8ZI4 - chains C and A of the 3 polymer chains in the assembly; structure by electron microscopy, 2.95 A resolution.

Chain C:
Protein: Serine protease 1
From: Homo sapiens
Notes: EC 3.4.21.4
Reference sequence: P07477 (TRY1_HUMAN); numbering as in UniProt (aligned over 16-247)
Chain sequence (232 residues; each row starts with the number of its first residue):
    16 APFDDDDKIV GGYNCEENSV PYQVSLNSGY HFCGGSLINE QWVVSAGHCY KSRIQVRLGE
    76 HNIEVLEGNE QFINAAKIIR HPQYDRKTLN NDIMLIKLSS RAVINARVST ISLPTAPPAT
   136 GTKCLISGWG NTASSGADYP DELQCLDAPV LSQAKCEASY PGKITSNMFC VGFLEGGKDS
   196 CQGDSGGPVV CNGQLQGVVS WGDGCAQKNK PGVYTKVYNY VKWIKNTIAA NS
Disulfide bonds: C48-C64, C139-C206, C171-C185
Swiss-Prot annotation at these positions:
  - active site (Charge relay system): H63, D107, S200
  - binding site (Ca(2+)): E75, N77, V80, E85
  - site: D194 (Required for specificity)
  - modified residue: Y154 (Sulfotyrosine)
  - natural variant: A16 (A16V: In PCTT), D22 (D22G: In PCTT), K23 (K23R: In PCTT), N29 (N29I: In PCTT; N29T: In PCTT), N54 (N54S: In PCTT), E79 (E79K: In PCTT), L104 (L104P: In PCTT), R116 (R116C: In PCTT), R122 (R122C: In PCTT; R122H: In PCTT), T137 (T137M: In a colorectal cancer sample), C139 (C139F: In PCTT)
  - mutagenesis: Y154 (Y154F: Lack of sulfation)

Chain A:
Protein: Enteropeptidase non-catalytic heavy chain
From: Homo sapiens
Reference sequence: P98073 (ENTK_HUMAN); residues 182-784 here = UniProt positions 182-784
Chain sequence (603 residues; numbered 182 to 784; the number before each row is that of its first residue):
   182 IECLPGSSPC TDALTCIKAD LFCDGEVNCP DGSDEDNKMC ATVCDGRFLL TGSSGSFQAT
   242 HYPKPSETSV VCQWIIRVNQ GLSIKLSFDD FNTYYTDILD IYEGVGSSKI LRASIWETNP
   302 GTIRIFSNQV TATFLIESDE SDYVGFNATY TAFNSSELNN YEKINCNFED GFCFWVQDLN
   362 DDNEWERIQG STFSPFTGPN FDHTFGNASG FYISTPTGPG GRQERVGLLS LPLDPTLEPA
   422 CLSFWYHMYG ENVHKLSINI SNDQNMEKTV FQKEGNYGDN WNYGQVTLNE TVKFKVAFNA
   482 FKNKILSDIA LDDISLTYGI CNGSLYPEPT LVPTPPPELP TDCGGPFELW EPNTTFSSTN
   542 FPNSYPNLAF CVWILNAQKG KNIQLHFQEF DLENINDVVE IRDGEEADSL LLAVYTGPGP
   602 VKDVFSTTNR MTVLLITNDV LARGGFKANF TTGYHLGIPE PCKADHFQCK NGECVPLVNL
   662 CDGHLHCEDG SDEADCVRFF NGTTNNNGLV RFRIQSIWHT ACAENWTTQI SNDVCQLLGL
   722 GSGNSSKPIF PTDGGPFVKL NTAPDGHLIL TPSQQCLQDS LIRLQCNHKS CGKKLAAQDI
   782 TPK
Disulfide bonds: C184-C197, C191-C210, C204-C221, C225-C253, C347-C354, C422-C502, C650-C668, C662-C677, C716-C767
Covalently attached groups: N-acetylglucosamine (NAG) linked to N328, N335, N388, N440, N470, N503, N534, N630, N682, N706, N725
Swiss-Prot annotation at these positions:
  - glycosylation (N-linked (GlcNAc...) asparagine): N328, N335, N388, N440, N470, N503, N534, N630, N682, N706, N725

Interface between chain C and chain A:
Residue-residue contacts - 40 pairs, chain C then chain A:
  Y45(C) - G401(A)
  Y45(C) - R403(A)
  F47(C) - P400(A)
  C48(C) - P400(A)  hydrophobic
  H63(C) - F374(A)
  Y65(C) - Y276(A)  hydrogen bond (side chain-backbone)
  Y65(C) - T277(A)  hydrogen bond (side chain-backbone)
  Y65(C) - W297(A)
  R68(C) - E318(A)  salt bridge
  A91(C) - E318(A)
  K92(C) - D320(A)  salt bridge
  K92(C) - E321(A)  salt bridge
  R95(C) - Y276(A)
  R95(C) - E298(A)  salt bridge
  H96(C) - Y276(A)  hydrogen bond (backbone-side chain)
  R101(C) - I369(A)
  R101(C) - Q370(A)  hydrogen bond (side chain-backbone)
  R101(C) - S372(A)  hydrogen bond (side chain-backbone)
  K102(C) - S372(A)
  K102(C) - A389(A)
  L104(C) - F374(A)  hydrophobic
  L104(C) - P376(A)  hydrophobic
  L189(C) - L622(A)  hydrophobic
  L189(C) - A623(A)
  L189(C) - R624(A)
  E190(C) - L622(A)  hydrogen bond (backbone-backbone)
  G191(C) - V621(A)
  G192(C) - D620(A)
  K193(C) - D620(A)
  K193(C) - V621(A)
  S200(C) - F374(A)
  S200(C) - P400(A)
  S215(C) - F374(A)
  W216(C) - P376(A)  hydrophobic
  D218(C) - F377(A)
  G219(C) - L487(A)
  C220(C) - E432(A)  hydrogen bond
  C220(C) - L487(A)  hydrophobic
  Q222(C) - E432(A)  hydrogen bond
  N246(C) - E321(A)
Interface residues without a listed pair, chain C (33 interface residues in all): G27, K66, P97, N146, F188, D194, G217
Interface residues without a listed pair, chain A (33 interface residues in all): L316, G371, T373, G399, G402, E405, K485, I486, I576

In short:
Chain C and chain A each contribute 33 residues to their interface, with 8 hydrogen bonds and 4 salt bridges.
Among the polar pairs are R68(C)-E318(A), K92(C)-D320(A) and K92(C)-E321(A). Covalently linked
N-acetylglucosamine: at N328(A), N335(A), N388(A), N440(A), N470(A) and N503(A) and 5 more.
Here chain C is Serine protease 1 and chain A is Enteropeptidase non-catalytic heavy chain, both from Homo
sapiens. Entry 8ZI4 (Cryo-EM structure of wtEP-trypsinogen) was determined by electron microscopy.
